Entry 8E2X (electron microscopy, 3.30 A resolution); this record covers chains B and D of the 4 polymer chains in the assembly.

== Chain B ==
Name: VP2
Source organism: Human enterovirus 71
UniProtKB: G9I191 (G9I191_HE71); residues 1-254 here correspond to UniProt positions 70-323 (UniProt number = residue number + 69)
Chain sequence (254 residues; row label = number of the first residue in the row):
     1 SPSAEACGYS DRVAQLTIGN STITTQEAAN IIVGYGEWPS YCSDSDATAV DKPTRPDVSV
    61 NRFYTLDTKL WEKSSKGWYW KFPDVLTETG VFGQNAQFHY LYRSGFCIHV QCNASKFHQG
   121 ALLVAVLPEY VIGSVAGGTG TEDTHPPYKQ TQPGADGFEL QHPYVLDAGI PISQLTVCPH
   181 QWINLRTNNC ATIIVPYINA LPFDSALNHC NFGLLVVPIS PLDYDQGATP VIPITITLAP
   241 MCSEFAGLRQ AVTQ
Not modelled in the structure: 1-9
Sequence notes: conflict Ser-134 (Thr203 in G9I191), Thr-144 (Ser213 in G9I191)

== Chain D ==
Name: VP4
Source organism: Human enterovirus 71
UniProtKB: G9I191 (G9I191_HE71); residues 1-69 here = UniProt positions 1-69
Chain sequence (69 residues; numbered 1 to 69; the number before each row is that of its first residue):
     1 MGSQVSTQRS GSHENSNSAT EGSTINYTTI NYYKDSYAAT AGKQSLKQDP DKFANPVKDI
    61 FTEMAAPLK
Not modelled in the structure: 1-11

== Chain B / chain D interface ==
Pairs across the interface (15):
  Ser-10(B) with Lys-69(D), hydrogen bond (backbone-backbone)
  Asp-11(B) with Pro-67(D); Lys-69(D), hydrogen bond (backbone-backbone)
  Arg-12(B) with Lys-69(D), hydrogen bond (backbone-backbone)
  Asn-30(B) with Asp-59(D), hydrogen bond (side chain-backbone)
  Ile-31(B) with Val-57(D); Lys-58(D), hydrogen bond (backbone-backbone)
  Ile-32(B) with Pro-56(D); Val-57(D), hydrophobic
  Val-33(B) with Pro-56(D), hydrogen bond (backbone-backbone)
  Tyr-35(B) with Lys-52(D); Phe-53(D), hydrophobic
  Gly-36(B) with Lys-52(D)
  Trp-38(B) with Lys-58(D)
  Thr-187(B) with Leu-68(D)
Other interface residues (no listed pair), chain B (14 interface residues in all): Ala-28, Ala-29, Val-177
Other interface residues (no listed pair), chain D (10 interface residues in all): Phe-61

== In short ==
Chain B and chain D form an interface of 14 and 10 residues respectively, with 6 hydrogen bonds. Among the
polar pairs are Asn-30(B)/Asp-59(D), Ser-10(B)/Lys-69(D) and Asp-11(B)/Lys-69(D).
Here chain B is VP2 and chain D is VP4, both from Human enterovirus 71. Entry 8E2X (Purification of
Enterovirus A71, strain 4643, WT capsid) was determined by electron microscopy, deposited together with 8E2Y,
8E31, 8E38, 8E39, 8E3A, 8E3B and 8E3C.
